Entry 1QG5 (X-ray diffraction, 2.00 A resolution); this record covers chain A.

Chain A:
Molecule: Beta-lactoglobulin
Organism: Bos taurus
Reference sequence: P02754 (LACB_BOVIN); residues 1-162 here correspond to UniProt positions 17-178 (UniProt number = residue number + 16)
Sequence (162 residues; numbered 1 to 162; the number before each row is that of its first residue):
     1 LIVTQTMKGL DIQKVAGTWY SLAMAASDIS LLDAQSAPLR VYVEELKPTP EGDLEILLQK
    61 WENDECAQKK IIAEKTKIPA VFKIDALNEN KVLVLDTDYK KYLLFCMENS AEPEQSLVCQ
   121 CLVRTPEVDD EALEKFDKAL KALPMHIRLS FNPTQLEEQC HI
Unresolved in the structure: 113-114, 155-162
Disulfides: C106-C119

In short:
Chain A is Beta-lactoglobulin (Bos taurus); the structure, High resolution crystal structure of the bovine
beta-lactoglobulin (isoform A), was determined by X-ray diffraction (same publication as 1B8E).
